4EEC - chains A and C of the 3 polymer chains in the assembly; structure by X-ray diffraction, 2.70 A resolution.

Chain A:
Protein: StaL
Source organism: Streptomyces toyocaensis
UniProtKB: Q8KLM3 (Q8KLM3_STRTO); residues 4-270 here = UniProt positions 4-270
Chain sequence (286 residues; row label = number of the first residue in the row; numbers below 1 keep their minus sign (Met-15 is residue -15)):
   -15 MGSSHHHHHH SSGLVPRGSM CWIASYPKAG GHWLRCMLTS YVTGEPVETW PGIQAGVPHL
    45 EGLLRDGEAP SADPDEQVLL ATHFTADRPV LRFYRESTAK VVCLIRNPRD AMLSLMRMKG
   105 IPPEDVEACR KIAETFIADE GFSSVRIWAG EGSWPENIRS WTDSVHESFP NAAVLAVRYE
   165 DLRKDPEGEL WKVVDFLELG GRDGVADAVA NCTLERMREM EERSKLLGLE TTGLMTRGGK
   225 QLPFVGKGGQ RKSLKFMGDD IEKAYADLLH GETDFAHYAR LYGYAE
Disordered / not traced: -15 to 1, 217-225, 230-235, 270
Differences from the reference sequence: initiating methionine (-15); expression tag (-14 to 3)
Disulfide bonds: Cys20-Cys196
Residues lining bound ligands: adenosine-3'-5'-diphosphate (A3P): Lys12, Ala13, Gly14, Gly15, His16, Trp17, Arg90, Asp94, Ser98, Arg101, Tyr163, Arg167, Cys196, Thr197, Leu198, Met201, Phe228, Val229

Chain C:
Protein: desulfo-A47934
Source organism: Streptomyces toyocaensis
Chain sequence (7 residues; row label = number of the first residue in the row):
   401 GXXGXYX
Modified positions: Gly401, Gly404 ((2R)-amino(4-hydroxyphenyl)ethanoic acid; GHP); 3MY (3-chloro-D-tyrosine) at position 402, 3FG ((2S)-amino(3,5-dihydroxyphenyl)ethanoic acid) at position 403, 0UZ ((2R)-amino(3-chloro-4-hydroxyphenyl)ethanoic acid) at position 405, 3FG ((2S)-amino(3,5-dihydroxyphenyl)ethanoic acid) at position 407; Tyr406 ((betaR)-3-chloro-beta-hydroxy-L-tyrosine; OMY)
Covalent attachments: covalent link Gly401-3FG_403, 0UZ_405-3FG_407; covalent link 3MY_402-Gly404; covalent link Gly404-Tyr406

Chain A / chain C interface:
Contacting residue pairs (15; chain A residue first):
  Gln38(A) - Gly401(C)  hydrogen bond (side chain-backbone)
  His43(A) - Gly401(C)  hydrogen bond (side chain-backbone)
  Gly46(A) - Gly401(C)  hydrogen bond (backbone-backbone)
  Arg49(A) - 3MY_402(C)
  Arg49(A) - Gly404(C)
  His67(A) - Gly401(C)
  Lys103(A) - 0UZ_405(C)
  Arg130(A) - Gly404(C)
  Arg130(A) - 0UZ_405(C)
  Ile131(A) - 3FG_403(C)
  Ile131(A) - Gly404(C)  hydrogen bond (backbone-backbone)
  Ile131(A) - 0UZ_405(C)
  Trp132(A) - Gly401(C)
  Trp132(A) - 3FG_403(C)
  Thr216(A) - Gly401(C)
Also at the interface, not in a pair above, chain A (14 interface residues in all): His16, Arg19, Glu45, Met102

Summary:
14 residues of chain A face 5 of chain C across their interface; the contacts include 4 hydrogen bonds. Polar
contacts include Gln38(A)-Gly401(C), His43(A)-Gly401(C) and Gly46(A)-Gly401(C). Chain A binds
adenosine-3'-5'-diphosphate.
Here chain A is StaL and chain C is desulfo-A47934, both from Streptomyces toyocaensis. Entry 4EEC (Crystal
Structure of the glycopeptide antibiotic sulfotransferase StaL complexed with A3P and desulfo-A47934) was
determined by X-ray diffraction.
